7T3R - chains A and B of the 4 polymer chains in the assembly; structure by electron microscopy, 3.40 A resolution.

[Chain A (and B)]
Name: Inositol 1,4,5-trisphosphate receptor type 3
From: Homo sapiens
Notes: chain B of this document is another copy of the same molecule, construct and numbering; everything in this record applies to it too
UniProt: Q14573 (ITPR3_HUMAN); residue numbers follow UniProt; this construct covers 1-2611
Sequence (2633 residues; row label = number of the first residue in the row; note: 16 numbers in that range are skipped by the numbering (no residue carries them; nothing is unmodelled there); X marks 22 residues of unknown identity (built as UNK)):
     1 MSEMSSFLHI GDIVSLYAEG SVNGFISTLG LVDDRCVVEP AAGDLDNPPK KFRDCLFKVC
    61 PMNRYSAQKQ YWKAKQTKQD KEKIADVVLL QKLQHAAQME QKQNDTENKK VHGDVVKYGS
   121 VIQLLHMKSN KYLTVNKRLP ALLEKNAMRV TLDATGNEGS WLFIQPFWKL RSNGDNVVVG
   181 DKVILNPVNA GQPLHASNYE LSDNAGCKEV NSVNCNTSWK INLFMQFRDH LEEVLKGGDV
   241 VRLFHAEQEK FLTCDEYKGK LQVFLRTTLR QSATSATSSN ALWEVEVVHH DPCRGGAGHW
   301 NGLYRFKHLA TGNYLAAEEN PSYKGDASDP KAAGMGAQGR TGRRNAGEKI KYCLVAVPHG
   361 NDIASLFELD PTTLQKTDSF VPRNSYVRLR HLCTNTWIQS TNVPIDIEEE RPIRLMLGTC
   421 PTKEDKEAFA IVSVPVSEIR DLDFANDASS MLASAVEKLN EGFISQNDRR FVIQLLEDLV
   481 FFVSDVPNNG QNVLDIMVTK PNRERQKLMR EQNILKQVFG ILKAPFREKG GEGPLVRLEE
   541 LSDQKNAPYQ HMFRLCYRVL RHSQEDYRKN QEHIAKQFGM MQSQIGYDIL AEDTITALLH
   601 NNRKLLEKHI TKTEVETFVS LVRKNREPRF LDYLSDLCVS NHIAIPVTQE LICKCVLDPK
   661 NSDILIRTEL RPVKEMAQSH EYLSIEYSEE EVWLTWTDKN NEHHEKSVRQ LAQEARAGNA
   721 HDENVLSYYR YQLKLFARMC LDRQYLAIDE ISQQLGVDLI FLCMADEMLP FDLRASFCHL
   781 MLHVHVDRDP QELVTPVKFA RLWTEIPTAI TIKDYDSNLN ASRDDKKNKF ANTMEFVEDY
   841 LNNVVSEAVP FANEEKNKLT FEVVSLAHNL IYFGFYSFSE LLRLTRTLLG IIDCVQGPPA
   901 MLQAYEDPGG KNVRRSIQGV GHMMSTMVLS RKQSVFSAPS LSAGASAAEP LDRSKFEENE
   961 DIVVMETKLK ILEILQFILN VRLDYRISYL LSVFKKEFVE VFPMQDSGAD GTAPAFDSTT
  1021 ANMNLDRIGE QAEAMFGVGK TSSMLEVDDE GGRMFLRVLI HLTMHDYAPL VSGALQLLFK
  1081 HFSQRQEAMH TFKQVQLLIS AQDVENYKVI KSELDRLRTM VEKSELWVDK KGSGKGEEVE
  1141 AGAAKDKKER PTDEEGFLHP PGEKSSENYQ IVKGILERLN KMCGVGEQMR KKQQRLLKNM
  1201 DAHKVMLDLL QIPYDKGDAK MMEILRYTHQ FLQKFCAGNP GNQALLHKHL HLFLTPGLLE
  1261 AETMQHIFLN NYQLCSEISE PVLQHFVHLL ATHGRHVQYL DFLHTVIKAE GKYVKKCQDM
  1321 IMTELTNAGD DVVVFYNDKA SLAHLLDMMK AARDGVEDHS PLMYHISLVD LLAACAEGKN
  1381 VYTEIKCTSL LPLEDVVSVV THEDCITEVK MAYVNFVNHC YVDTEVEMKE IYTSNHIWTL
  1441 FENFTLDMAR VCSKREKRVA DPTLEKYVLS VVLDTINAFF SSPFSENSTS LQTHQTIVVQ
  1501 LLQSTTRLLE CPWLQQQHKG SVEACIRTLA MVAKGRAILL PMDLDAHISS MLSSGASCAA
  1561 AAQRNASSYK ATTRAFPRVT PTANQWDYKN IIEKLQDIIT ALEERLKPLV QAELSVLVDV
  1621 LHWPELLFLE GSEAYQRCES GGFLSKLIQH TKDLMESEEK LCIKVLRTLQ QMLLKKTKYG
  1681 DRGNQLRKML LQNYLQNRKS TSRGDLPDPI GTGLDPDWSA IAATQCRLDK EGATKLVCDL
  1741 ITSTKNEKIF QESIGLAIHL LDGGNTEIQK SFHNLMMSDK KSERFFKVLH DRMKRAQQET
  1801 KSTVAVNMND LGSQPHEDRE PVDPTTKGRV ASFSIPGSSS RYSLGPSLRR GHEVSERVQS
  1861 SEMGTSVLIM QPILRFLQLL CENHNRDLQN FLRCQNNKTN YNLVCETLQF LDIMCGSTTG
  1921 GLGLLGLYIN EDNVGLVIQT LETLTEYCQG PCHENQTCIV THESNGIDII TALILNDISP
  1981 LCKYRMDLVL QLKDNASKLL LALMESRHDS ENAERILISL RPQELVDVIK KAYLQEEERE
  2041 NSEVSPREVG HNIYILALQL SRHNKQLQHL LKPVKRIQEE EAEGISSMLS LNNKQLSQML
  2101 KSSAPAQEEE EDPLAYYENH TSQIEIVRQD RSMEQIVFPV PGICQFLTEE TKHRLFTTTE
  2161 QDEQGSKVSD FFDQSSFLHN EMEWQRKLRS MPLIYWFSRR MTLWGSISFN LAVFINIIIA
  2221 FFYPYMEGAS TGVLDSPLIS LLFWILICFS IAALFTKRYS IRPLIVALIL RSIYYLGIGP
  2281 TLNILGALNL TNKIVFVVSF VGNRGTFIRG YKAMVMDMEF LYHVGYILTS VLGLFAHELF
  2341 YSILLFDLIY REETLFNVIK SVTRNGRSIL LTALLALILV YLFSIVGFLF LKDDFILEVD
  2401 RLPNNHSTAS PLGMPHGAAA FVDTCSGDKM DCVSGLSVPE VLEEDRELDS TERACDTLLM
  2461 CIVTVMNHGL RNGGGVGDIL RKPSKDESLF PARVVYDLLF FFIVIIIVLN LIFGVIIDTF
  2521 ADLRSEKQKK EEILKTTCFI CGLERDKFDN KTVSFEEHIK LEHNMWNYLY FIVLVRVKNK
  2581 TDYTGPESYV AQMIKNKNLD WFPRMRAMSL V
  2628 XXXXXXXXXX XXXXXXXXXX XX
Not modelled in the structure: 1-4, 77-86, 324-348, 528-533, 671-690, 821-827, 894-960, 999-1024, 1038-1044, 1129-1166, 1452-1461, 1490-1492, 1509-1519, 1537-1585, 1698-1717, 1804-1862, 2036-2043, 2074-2110, 2226-2260, 2307-2317, 2403-2449, 2647-2649
Disulfides: C2455-C2461
Metal / ion sites: Zn2+: C2538, C2541, H2558, H2563
Small-molecule neighbours:
  - ATP (adenosine-5'-triphosphate): E2149, K2152, F2156, C2538, F2539, I2540, I2559, K2560, H2563, N2564, M2565, W2566
  - D-myo-inositol-1,4,5-triphosphate (I3P): R266, T268, L269, R270, A276, R411, R503, K507, R510, Y567, R568, K569
Reported in the primary citation:
  - specificity-determining residues: E2149 (proposed by the authors, not directly observed)

[How chain A and chain B interact]
Pairs across the interface - 102 pairs, chain A then chain B:
  S5(A) - L374(B)
  S6(A) - L374(B)
  F7(A) - L374(B)  hydrophobic
  R64(A) - E1963(B)
  Q70(A) - T1918(B)
  Q70(A) - T1919(B)  hydrogen bond
  L89(A) - L1924(B)  hydrophobic
  K92(A) - L1922(B)  hydrogen bond (side chain-backbone)
  L93(A) - L1922(B)  hydrophobic
  N136(A) - E1427(B)  hydrogen bond
  K137(A) - V1381(B)
  K137(A) - I1385(B)
  R138(A) - E1425(B)
  R138(A) - V1426(B)
  R138(A) - E1427(B)  hydrogen bond (backbone-backbone)
  L139(A) - E1427(B)
  L139(A) - M1428(B)
  P140(A) - V1426(B)
  P140(A) - M1428(B)
  K145(A) - I1385(B)
  K145(A) - S1389(B)
  N146(A) - Y1382(B)  hydrogen bond (backbone-side chain)
  N146(A) - S1389(B)
  M148(A) - Y1382(B)  hydrophobic
  R149(A) - M1428(B)
  W168(A) - E247(B)
  W168(A) - D425(B)
  W168(A) - K426(B)
  K169(A) - A246(B)
  K169(A) - E247(B)  hydrogen bond (backbone-side chain)
  K169(A) - E249(B)
  K169(A) - Y386(B)
  L170(A) - E247(B)
  L170(A) - Y386(B)  hydrophobic
  L170(A) - D425(B)
  L170(A) - K426(B)
  L170(A) - A428(B)  hydrophobic
  R171(A) - T372(B)  hydrogen bond (side chain-backbone)
  R171(A) - T373(B)
  Q192(A) - Y1382(B)
  E2163(A) - R2545(B)
  Q2164(A) - R2545(B)
  Q2164(A) - D2549(B)
  R2367(A) - E2352(B)  salt bridge
  L2371(A) - E2352(B)
  L2371(A) - T2354(B)
  L2371(A) - L2355(B)
  T2372(A) - L2355(B)
  T2372(A) - V2358(B)
  L2374(A) - L2348(B)  hydrophobic
  L2375(A) - I2359(B)  hydrophobic
  I2378(A) - L2345(B)
  Y2381(A) - N2216(B)
  Y2381(A) - I2219(B)
  Y2381(A) - A2220(B)  hydrophobic
  Y2381(A) - S2342(B)  hydrogen bond
  Y2381(A) - L2345(B)  hydrophobic
  L2382(A) - S2342(B)
  L2382(A) - F2346(B)  hydrophobic
  I2385(A) - S2342(B)
  F2388(A) - Y2223(B)  hydrophobic
  L2389(A) - L2339(B)  hydrophobic
  L2458(A) - I2219(B)
  L2458(A) - Y2223(B)  hydrophobic
  L2459(A) - A2220(B)  hydrogen bond (backbone-backbone)
  I2462(A) - A2220(B)  hydrophobic
  G2473(A) - R2471(B)
  G2474(A) - R2471(B)  hydrogen bond (backbone-side chain)
  G2477(A) - R2471(B)  hydrogen bond (backbone-side chain)
  D2478(A) - R2471(B)  salt bridge
  R2481(A) - D2400(B)  hydrogen bond (side chain-backbone)
  R2481(A) - L2402(B)
  K2482(A) - E2398(B)
  K2482(A) - D2400(B)  salt bridge
  P2483(A) - V2399(B)
  S2484(A) - V2399(B)
  S2484(A) - R2401(B)
  S2484(A) - E2452(B)  hydrogen bond
  K2485(A) - E2452(B)  hydrogen bond (backbone-side chain)
  K2485(A) - R2453(B)
  K2485(A) - M2460(B)
  E2487(A) - L2402(B)
  F2490(A) - M2460(B)  hydrophobic
  V2494(A) - N2467(B)
  L2498(A) - M2466(B)
  L2498(A) - N2467(B)
  F2501(A) - L2470(B)
  F2501(A) - R2471(B)
  I2507(A) - V2362(B)  hydrophobic
  N2510(A) - F2513(B)
  L2511(A) - V2358(B)
  L2511(A) - S2361(B)
  L2511(A) - V2362(B)  hydrophobic
  L2511(A) - I2516(B)  hydrophobic
  L2511(A) - F2520(B)  hydrophobic
  F2513(A) - F2513(B)  hydrophobic
  G2514(A) - F2520(B)
  V2515(A) - F2520(B)  hydrophobic
  I2517(A) - I2517(B)  hydrophobic
  D2518(A) - F2520(B)
  D2518(A) - R2524(B)  salt bridge
  A2521(A) - R2524(B)
Interface residues without a listed pair, chain A (72 interface residues in all): A96, Q103, V213, S2368, L2379, T2457, D2497, F2502, I2506, D2522, R2604
Interface residues without a listed pair, chain B (71 interface residues in all): R388, K1386, G1923, N1965, F2221, P2224, I2343, I2349, V2463, N2472, L2509, A2521, N2550
From the paper, about this interface:
  - specific contacts: D2518(A)-R2524(B) (salt bridge)

[Overview]
72 residues of chain A face 71 of chain B across their interface, with 14 hydrogen bonds and 4 salt bridges.
Among the polar pairs are R2367(A)-E2352(B), D2478(A)-R2471(B) and K2482(A)-D2400(B). The paper describes a
salt bridge between D2518(A) and R2524(B). Bound to chain A: D-myo-inositol-1,4,5-triphosphate and ATP. From
the paper: the specificity determinant E2149(A).
Both chains are Inositol 1,4,5-trisphosphate receptor type 3 (Homo sapiens). Entry 7T3R (IP3 and ATP bound
type 3 IP3 receptor in the pre-active C state) was determined by electron microscopy, deposited together with
7T3P, 7T3Q, 7T3T and 7T3U.
